6PUG - chains G and H of the 4 polymer chains in the assembly; structure by X-ray diffraction, 1.80 A resolution.

# Chain G
Name: Human TCR alpha chain
From: Homo sapiens
Sequence (204 residues; row label = number of the first residue in the row; numbering starts at 0):
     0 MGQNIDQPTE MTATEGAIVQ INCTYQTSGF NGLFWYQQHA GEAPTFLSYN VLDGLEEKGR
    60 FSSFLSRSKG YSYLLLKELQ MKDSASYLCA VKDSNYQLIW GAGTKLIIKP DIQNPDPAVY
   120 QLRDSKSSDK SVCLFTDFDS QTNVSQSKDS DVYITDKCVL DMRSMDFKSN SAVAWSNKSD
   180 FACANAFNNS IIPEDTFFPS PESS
Not modelled in the structure: 0, 201-203
Disulfide bonds: C22-C88, C132-C182

# Chain H
Name: Human TCR beta chain
From: Homo sapiens
Sequence (246 residues; numbered 0 to 245; the number before each row is that of its first residue; numbering starts at 0):
     0 MNAGVTQTPK FQVLKTGQSM TLQCAQDMNH NSMYWYRQDP GMGLRLIYYS ASEGTTDKGE
    60 VPNGYNVSRL NKREFSLRLE SAAPSQTSVY FCASSVWTGE GSGELFFGEG SRLTVLEDLK
   120 NVFPPEVAVF EPSEAEISHT QKATLVCLAT GFYPDHVELS WWVNGKEVHS GVCTDPQPLK
   180 EQPALNDSRY ALSSRLRVSA TFWQNPRNHF RCQVQFYGLS ENDEWTQDRA KPVTQIVSAE
   240 AWGRAD
Not modelled in the structure: 0, 245
Disulfide bonds: C23-C91, C146-C211
Bound ions: Na+: Y47, P61, Y64

# How chain G and chain H interact
Residue-residue contacts (92; chain G residue first):
  F33(G) - G100(H)
  F33(G) - S101(H)
  F33(G) - G102(H)
  F33(G) - E103(H)
  Y35(G) - E103(H)
  Y35(G) - L104(H)  hydrogen bond (side chain-backbone)
  Y35(G) - F106(H)  hydrophobic
  Q37(G) - Q37(H)  hydrogen bond
  Q37(G) - F90(H)
  A42(G) - F90(H)  hydrophobic
  A42(G) - F106(H)  hydrophobic
  A42(G) - G107(H)
  P43(G) - F106(H)
  F45(G) - E103(H)
  Y48(G) - G100(H)
  Y48(G) - S101(H)
  K91(G) - E99(H)  hydrogen bond (side chain-backbone)
  K91(G) - G100(H)  hydrogen bond (side chain-backbone)
  K91(G) - G102(H)
  Y95(G) - G98(H)
  Y95(G) - E99(H)
  L97(G) - L104(H)  hydrophobic
  W99(G) - Y35(H)  hydrogen bond
  W99(G) - G42(H)
  W99(G) - L43(H)
  W99(G) - L104(H)  hydrophobic
  W99(G) - F106(H)  hydrophobic
  G100(G) - G42(H)
  A101(G) - G40(H)
  A101(G) - M41(H)
  A101(G) - G42(H)
  D115(G) - H138(H)  salt bridge
  Y119(G) - S132(H)
  Y119(G) - A134(H)
  Y119(G) - E135(H)
  Y119(G) - H138(H)
  Y119(G) - T139(H)
  Q120(G) - S132(H)
  L121(G) - F129(H)
  L121(G) - E130(H)
  L121(G) - T143(H)
  L121(G) - V145(H)  hydrophobic
  R122(G) - F129(H)
  R122(G) - E130(H)  salt bridge
  R122(G) - P131(H)  hydrogen bond (side chain-backbone)
  R122(G) - W202(H)
  R122(G) - R243(H)
  S124(G) - V128(H)
  S124(G) - F129(H)
  S127(G) - A127(H)
  S127(G) - F129(H)
  K129(G) - F129(H)
  K129(G) - L147(H)
  K129(G) - T149(H)
  V131(G) - F129(H)  hydrophobic
  V131(G) - L147(H)  hydrophobic
  L133(G) - T143(H)
  D136(G) - T139(H)
  D136(G) - R196(H)  salt bridge
  Y152(G) - L178(H)  hydrophobic
  Y152(G) - E180(H)
  I153(G) - L178(H)
  T154(G) - D174(H)
  T154(G) - S192(H)  hydrogen bond
  T154(G) - R194(H)
  C157(G) - C172(H)  disulfide
  C157(G) - T173(H)
  C157(G) - R194(H)
  V158(G) - C172(H)  hydrogen bond (backbone-side chain)
  L159(G) - G170(H)
  L159(G) - C172(H)  hydrophobic
  L159(G) - R194(H)
  L159(G) - R196(H)
  D160(G) - S169(H)
  D160(G) - G170(H)  hydrogen bond (backbone-backbone)
  M161(G) - K141(H)
  M161(G) - R196(H)
  M161(G) - V197(H)
  M161(G) - S198(H)
  R162(G) - S169(H)  hydrogen bond (backbone-side chain)
  M164(G) - K141(H)
  F166(G) - K141(H)
  F166(G) - R196(H)
  S168(G) - R196(H)  hydrogen bond
  S170(G) - R194(H)  hydrogen bond
  A171(G) - R194(H)
  V172(G) - R194(H)
  W174(G) - L147(H)  hydrophobic
  W174(G) - T149(H)
  W174(G) - A190(H)  hydrophobic
  F196(G) - H138(H)
  P198(G) - A134(H)  hydrophobic
Other interface residues (no listed pair), chain G (49 interface residues in all): N30, E41, L87, D123, T135, D155, S163
Other interface residues (no listed pair), chain H (51 interface residues in all): E108, E125, E133, L144, V171
Disulfides between the chains: C157(G)-C172(H)

# Summary
49 residues of chain G and 51 residues of chain H are in contact, with 1 disulfide bond, 12 hydrogen bonds and
3 salt bridges. Polar contacts include D115(G)-H138(H), R122(G)-E130(H) and D136(G)-R196(H). Y47(H), P61(H)
and Y64(H) coordinate Na+.
Here chain G is Human TCR alpha chain and chain H is Human TCR beta chain, both from Homo sapiens. Entry 6PUG
(Structure of human MAIT A-F7 TCR in complex with human MR1-2`OH-Ethyl-5-OP-U) was determined by X-ray
diffraction together with 6PUC, 6PUD, 6PUE, 6PUF, 6PUH, 6PUI and 4 further entries from the same study.
